Entry 6SC8 (X-ray diffraction, 2.11 A resolution); this record covers chains A and B of the 3 polymer chains in the assembly.

== Chain A ==
Molecule: E3 ubiquitin-protein ligase RNF31
Source organism: Homo sapiens
Notes: EC 2.3.2.31
Reference sequence: Q96EP0 (RNF31_HUMAN); residues 697-1072 here = UniProt positions 697-1072
Sequence (376 residues; numbered 697 to 1072; the number before each row is that of its first residue):
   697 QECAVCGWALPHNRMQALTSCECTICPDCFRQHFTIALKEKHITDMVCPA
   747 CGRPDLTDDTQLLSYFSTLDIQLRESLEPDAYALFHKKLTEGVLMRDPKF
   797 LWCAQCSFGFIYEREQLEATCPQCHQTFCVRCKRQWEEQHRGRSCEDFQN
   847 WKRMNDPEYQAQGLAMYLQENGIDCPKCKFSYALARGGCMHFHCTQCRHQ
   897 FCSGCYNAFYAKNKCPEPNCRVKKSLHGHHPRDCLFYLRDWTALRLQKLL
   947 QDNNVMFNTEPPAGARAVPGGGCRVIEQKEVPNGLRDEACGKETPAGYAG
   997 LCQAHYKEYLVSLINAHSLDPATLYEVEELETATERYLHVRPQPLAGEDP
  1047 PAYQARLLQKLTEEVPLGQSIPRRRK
Unresolved in the structure: 959-967, 1071-1072
Covalently attached groups: compound L6E linked to Cys885
Ion coordination: Zn2+ site 1: Cys699, Cys702, Cys722, Cys725; Zn2+ site 2: Cys717, Cys719, Cys744, Cys747; Zn2+ site 3: Cys799, Cys802, Cys817, Cys820; Zn2+ site 4: Cys825, Cys828, His836, Cys841; Zn2+ site 5: Cys871, Cys874, Cys890, Cys893; Zn2+ site 6: Cys898, Cys901, His926, Cys930; Zn2+ site 7: Cys911, Cys916, His923, His925; Zn2+ site 8: Cys969, Cys986, Cys998, His1001
Residues lining bound ligands: L6E ([2-(methylamino)-2-oxidanylidene-ethyl] (E)-4-[(2-oxidanylidene-5,6,7,8-tetrahydro-1H-quinolin-3-yl)carbonylamino]but-2-enoate): Tyr878, Leu880, His887, Phe888, His889, Thr891, Gln974, Leu981
Curated features (UniProtKB/Swiss-Prot):
  - zinc finger: Cys699 to Arg749 (RING-type 1), Ala779 to Cys841 (IBR-type), Cys871 to Cys901 (RING-type 2)
  - active site: Cys885
  - binding site (Zn(2+)): Cys699, Cys702, Cys717, Cys719, Cys722, Cys725, Cys744, Cys747, Cys799, Cys802, Cys817, Cys820, Cys825, Cys828, His836, Cys841, Cys871, Cys874, Cys890, Cys893 and 4 more in UniProt
  - cross-link ((Microbial infection) Glycyl lysine isopeptide (Lys-Gly)): Lys735 (interchain with G-Cter in ubiquitin), Lys783 (interchain with G-Cter in ubiquitin), Lys875 (interchain with G-Cter in ubiquitin)
  - mutagenesis: Cys699 (C699S: Abolishes polyubiquitination activity of LUBAC; when associated with S-702), Cys702 (C702S: Abolishes polyubiquitination activity of LUBAC; when associated with S-699), Lys735 (K735R: Reduced ubiquitination; when associated with R-783 and R-875), Lys783 (K783R: Reduced ubiquitination; when associated with R-735 and R-875), Cys871 (C871S: Abolishes polyubiquitination activity of LUBAC; when associated with S-874), Cys874 (C874S: Abolishes polyubiquitination activity of LUBAC; when associated with S-871), Lys875 (K875R: Reduced ubiquitination; when associated with R-735 and R-783), Cys885 (C885A: Abolished E3 ubiquitin-protein ligase activity and ability to promote formation of the bacterial ubiquitin coat; when associated with A-935 and A-983), Arg935 (R935A: Abolished E3 ubiquitin-protein ligase activity and ability to promote formation of the bacterial ubiquitin coat; when associated with A-885 and A-983), Asp983 (D983A: Abolished E3 ubiquitin-protein ligase activity and ability to promote formation of the bacterial ubiquitin coat; when associated with A-885 and A-935)
What the authors report for this chain:
  - binding site for L6E: Cys885, His887, Phe888, His889
  - catalytic residues: Cys885 (citing earlier work)

== Chain B ==
Molecule: Single domain antibody
Source organism: synthetic construct
Notes: antibody fragment or engineered binder
Sequence (120 residues; each row starts with the number of its first residue):
     1 EVQLLESGGGLVQPGGSLRLSCAASGFTFRGYSMAWVRQAPGKGLEWVST
    51 ISPIGTYTYYADSVKGRFTISRDNSKNTLYLQMNSLRAEDTAVYYCAKGS
   101 YSRGTPFDYWGQGTLVTVSS
Unresolved in the structure: 120
Cystine bridges: Cys22-Cys96

== Chain A / chain B interface ==
Pairs across the interface - 27 pairs, chain A then chain B:
  Trp798(A) - Gly104(B)
  Trp798(A) - Thr105(B)
  Trp798(A) - Pro106(B)
  Ala800(A) - Ser33(B)  hydrogen bond (backbone-side chain)
  Ala800(A) - Ser100(B)
  Ala800(A) - Tyr101(B)  hydrophobic
  Gln801(A) - Ser33(B)
  Gln801(A) - Thr50(B)
  Gln801(A) - Pro53(B)
  Gln801(A) - Tyr59(B)
  Gln801(A) - Tyr101(B)
  Cys802(A) - Tyr59(B)
  Ser803(A) - Thr50(B)  hydrogen bond
  Ser803(A) - Phe107(B)
  Cys820(A) - Tyr59(B)
  Gln822(A) - Tyr59(B)
  Val826(A) - Arg103(B)
  Arg827(A) - Arg103(B)  hydrogen bond (backbone-side chain)
  Cys828(A) - Tyr101(B)
  Lys829(A) - Ser100(B)
  Lys829(A) - Tyr101(B)
  Lys829(A) - Ser102(B)  hydrogen bond (side chain-backbone)
  Lys829(A) - Arg103(B)
  Lys829(A) - Thr105(B)  hydrogen bond (side chain-backbone)
  Asp852(A) - Arg30(B)  salt bridge
  Glu854(A) - Arg30(B)
  Tyr855(A) - Arg30(B)
Other interface residues (no listed pair), chain A (18 interface residues in all): Arg830, Phe876, Ser877, Asp983
Other interface residues (no listed pair), chain B (17 interface residues in all): Glu1, Ser25, Trp47, Tyr57

== Summary ==
The interface between chain A and chain B involves 18 residues on one side and 17 on the other, with 5
hydrogen bonds and 1 salt bridge. Polar pairs include Asp852(A)-Arg30(B), Ala800(A)-Ser33(B) and
Ser803(A)-Thr50(B). The paper reports the catalytic residue Cys885(A); a binding site for L6E at Cys885(A),
His887(A) and Phe888(A) among others.
Here chain A is E3 ubiquitin-protein ligase RNF31 (Homo sapiens) and chain B is Single domain antibody
(synthetic construct). Entry 6SC8 (dAb3/HOIP-RBR-Ligand4) was determined by X-ray diffraction, deposited
together with 6SC5, 6SC6, 6SC7, 6SC9 and 6T2J.
